Entry 6HCL (X-ray diffraction, 2.50 A resolution); this record covers chain A.

# Chain A
Name: Major facilitator superfamily MFS_1
Source organism: Syntrophobacter fumaroxidans MPOB
Reference sequence: A0LNN5 (A0LNN5_SYNFM); numbering as in UniProt (aligned over 1-412)
Sequence (420 residues; row label = number of the first residue in the row):
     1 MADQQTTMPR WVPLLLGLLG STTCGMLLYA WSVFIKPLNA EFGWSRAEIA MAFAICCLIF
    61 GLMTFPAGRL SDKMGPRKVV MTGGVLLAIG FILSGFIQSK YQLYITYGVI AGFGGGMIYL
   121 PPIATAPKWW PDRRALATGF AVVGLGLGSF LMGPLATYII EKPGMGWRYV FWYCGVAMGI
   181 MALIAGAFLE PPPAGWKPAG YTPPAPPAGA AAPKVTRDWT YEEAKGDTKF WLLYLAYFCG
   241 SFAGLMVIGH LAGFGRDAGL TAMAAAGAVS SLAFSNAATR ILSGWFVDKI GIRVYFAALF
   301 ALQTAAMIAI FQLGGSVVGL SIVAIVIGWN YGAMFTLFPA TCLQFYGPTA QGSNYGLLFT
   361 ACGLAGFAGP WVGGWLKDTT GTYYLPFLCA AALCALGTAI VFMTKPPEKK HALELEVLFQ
Disordered / not traced: 1-6, 42-44, 162-166, 201-211
Sequence notes: expression tag (413-420)
Ligand contacts: (2S)-2-hydroxypropanoic acid (2OP): Tyr119, Leu145, Arg280, Tyr331, Phe335, Phe359, Cys362
What the authors report for this chain:
  - binding site for (2S)-2-hydroxypropanoic acid: Tyr119, Leu145, Arg280, Phe335, Phe359
  - conformationally variable residues (side-chain flip): Leu28
  - contacts within the chain: His250-Tyr383, Asn276-Arg280 (hydrogen bond), Val142-Arg280 (backbone contact)
  - mutagenesis - R280A: abolished binding to L-lactate
  - mutagenesis - F335A: increased binding to ACAC
  - mutagenesis - Y331F (Kd 1384 uM): decreased binding to TSA
  - specificity-determining residues: Tyr331

# In short
Bound to chain A: (2S)-2-hydroxypropanoic acid. The paper reports a binding site for (2S)-2-hydroxypropanoic
acid at Tyr119, Leu145 and Arg280 among others; R280A abolishes binding to L-lactate; 3 substitutions were
tested in all.
Chain A is Major facilitator superfamily MFS_1 (Syntrophobacter fumaroxidans MPOB); the structure, Crystal
structure of a MFS transporter with Ligand at 2.69 Angstroem resolution, was determined by X-ray diffraction
together with 6G9X from the same study.
